PDB entry 7VEA | electron microscopy, 3.70 A resolution | chains aM and bN of the 90 polymer chains in the assembly

Chain aM:
Protein: Phycobiliprotein ApcE
Organism: Thermosynechococcus vestitus BP-1
UniProt: Q8DGF2 (Q8DGF2_THEEB); residues 1-1139 here = UniProt positions 1-1139
Chain sequence (1139 residues; numbered 1 to 1139; the number before each row is that of its first residue):
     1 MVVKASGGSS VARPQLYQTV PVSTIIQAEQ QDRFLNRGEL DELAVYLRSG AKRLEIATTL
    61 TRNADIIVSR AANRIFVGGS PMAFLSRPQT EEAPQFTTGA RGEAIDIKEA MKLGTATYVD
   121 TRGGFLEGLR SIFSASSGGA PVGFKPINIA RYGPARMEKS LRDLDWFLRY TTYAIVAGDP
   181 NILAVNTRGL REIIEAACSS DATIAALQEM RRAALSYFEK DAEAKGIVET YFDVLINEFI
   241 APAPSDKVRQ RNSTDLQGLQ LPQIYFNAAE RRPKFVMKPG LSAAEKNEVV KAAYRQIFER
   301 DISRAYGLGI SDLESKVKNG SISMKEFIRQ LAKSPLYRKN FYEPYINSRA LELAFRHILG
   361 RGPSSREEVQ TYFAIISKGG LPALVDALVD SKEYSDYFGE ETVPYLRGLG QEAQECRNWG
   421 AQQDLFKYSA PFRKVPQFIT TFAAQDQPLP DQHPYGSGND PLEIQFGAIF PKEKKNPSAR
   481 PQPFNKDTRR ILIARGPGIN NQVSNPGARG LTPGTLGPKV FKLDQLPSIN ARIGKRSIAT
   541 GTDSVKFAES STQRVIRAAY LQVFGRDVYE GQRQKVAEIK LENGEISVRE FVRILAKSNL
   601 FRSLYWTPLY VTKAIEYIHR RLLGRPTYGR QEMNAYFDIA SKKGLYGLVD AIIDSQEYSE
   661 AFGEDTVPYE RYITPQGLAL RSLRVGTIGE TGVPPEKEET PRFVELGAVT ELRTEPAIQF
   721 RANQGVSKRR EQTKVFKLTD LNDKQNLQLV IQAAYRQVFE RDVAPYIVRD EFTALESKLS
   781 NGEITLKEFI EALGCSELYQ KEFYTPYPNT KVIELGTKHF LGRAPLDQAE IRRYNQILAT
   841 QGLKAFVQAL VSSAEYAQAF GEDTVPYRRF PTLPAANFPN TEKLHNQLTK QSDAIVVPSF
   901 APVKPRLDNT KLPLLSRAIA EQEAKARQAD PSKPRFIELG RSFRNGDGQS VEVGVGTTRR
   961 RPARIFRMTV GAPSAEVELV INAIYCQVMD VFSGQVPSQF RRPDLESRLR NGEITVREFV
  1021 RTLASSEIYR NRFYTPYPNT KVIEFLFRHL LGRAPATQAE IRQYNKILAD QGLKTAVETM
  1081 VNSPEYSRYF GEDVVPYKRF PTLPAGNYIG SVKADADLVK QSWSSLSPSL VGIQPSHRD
Disordered / not traced: 1, 81-153, 526-552, 941-952, 1134-1139
Covalently attached groups: phycocyanobilin (CYC) linked to C198
Ligand contacts:
  - phycocyanobilin (CYC), molecule 1: P14, Q257, L259, L261, Y265, L409, A413, Q414, E415, C416, W419
  - phycocyanobilin (CYC), molecule 2: I75, A155, R156, K159, S160, D163, W166, F167, Y170, N186, T187, L190, I193, I194, A197, S199, A202, T203
  - phycocyanobilin (CYC), molecule 3: R300, Y306, Y428, F432
  - phycocyanobilin (CYC), molecule 4: I346, N347, S348, R366, Q370, F373, I439
  - phycocyanobilin (CYC), molecule 5: Y455, Y610, V611, T612, R630, N634, F637
  - phycocyanobilin (CYC), molecule 6: I464, Q465, F466, G467, I469, R566
  - phycocyanobilin (CYC), molecule 7: R489, I491, L492, I493, A494, G498, N501, V503
  - phycocyanobilin (CYC), molecule 8: G725, V726, R730, P871, T872, L873, P874, A875, F878
  - phycocyanobilin (CYC), molecule 9: R761, L888, T889, K890
  - phycocyanobilin (CYC), molecule 10: T773, L775, E776, K778, L779
  - phycocyanobilin (CYC), molecule 11: N809, T810, Q828, I831, R832, N835, S899
  - phycocyanobilin (CYC), molecule 12: R959, R960, T1102, L1103, P1104, A1105, Y1108
  - phycocyanobilin (CYC), molecule 13: F992, L1118, V1119, Q1121, S1122, W1123
  - phycocyanobilin (CYC), molecule 14: D1004, S1007, R1008, R1010, N1011
  - phycocyanobilin (CYC), molecule 15: N1039, T1040, R1062, N1065
From the paper describing this entry:
  - binding site for phycocyanobilin: Y265, Y306, S348, R366, F373, C416, Y428, F432, Y455, Y610, R630, F637, R730, R761, N809, N835, T872, L873, F878, K890, F992, S1122
  - binding site for phycocyanobilin: W166 (proposed by the authors, not directly observed)

Chain bN:
Protein: Allophycocyanin beta chain
Organism: Thermosynechococcus vestitus BP-1
UniProt: P50031 (APCB_THEEB); the author numbering skips numbers that UniProt does not, so the offset changes along the chain: 1-71 = UniProt 1-71; 75-150 = UniProt 72-147; 161-174 = UniProt 148-161
Chain sequence (161 residues; each row starts with the number of its first residue; note: 13 numbers in that range are skipped by the numbering (no residue carries them; nothing is unmodelled there)):
     1 MQDAITAVIN ASDVQGKYLD TAAMEKLKAY FATGELRVRA ASVISANAAN IVKEAVAKSL
    61 LYSDITRPGG N
    75 MYTTRRYAAC IRDLDYYLRY ATYAMLAGDP SILDERVLNG LKETYNSLGV PIAATVQAIQ
   135 AMKEVTASLV GADAGK
   161 EMGIYFDYIC SGLS
Modified positions: N71 (N-methyl asparagine; MEN)
Covalently attached groups: covalent link N71-M75; phycocyanobilin (CYC) linked to C84
Ligand contacts:
  - phycocyanobilin (CYC), molecule 1: L60, N71, M75, R79, R80, A83, R86, D87, L88, Y90, Y91, Y94, R110, V111, L115, T118, Y119, L122, V124, P125, A128, T129, A132
  - phycocyanobilin (CYC), molecule 2: L61, Y62, S63, T66, Y76, T77, T78, Y81
Curated features (UniProtKB/Swiss-Prot):
  - binding site ((2R,3E)-phycocyanobilin): C84
  - modified residue: N71 (N4-methylasparagine)
From the paper describing this entry:
  - binding site for phycocyanobilin: C84, Y90

Chain aM / chain bN interface:
Pairs across the interface - 47 pairs, chain aM then chain bN:
  L706(aM) - R67(bN)
  G707(aM) - P68(bN)
  A708(aM) - R67(bN)
  V709(aM) - P68(bN)  hydrophobic
  E711(aM) - D64(bN)
  R713(aM) - P68(bN)  hydrogen bond (side chain-backbone)
  R721(aM) - G69(bN)  hydrogen bond (side chain-backbone)
  Q724(aM) - G69(bN)
  Q724(aM) - G70(bN)
  Q724(aM) - N71(bN)
  Q724(aM) - R80(bN)
  Q724(aM) - L122(bN)
  G725(aM) - L122(bN)  hydrogen bond (backbone-backbone)
  V726(aM) - L122(bN)  hydrophobic
  R730(aM) - R79(bN)
  E731(aM) - R79(bN)  salt bridge
  T872(aM) - R86(bN)  hydrogen bond
  L873(aM) - Y90(bN)  hydrophobic
  L873(aM) - R93(bN)
  A875(aM) - R110(bN)
  A875(aM) - N113(bN)
  A876(aM) - N113(bN)
  P879(aM) - T118(bN)
  F900(aM) - N113(bN)
  V903(aM) - D108(bN)
  R906(aM) - D108(bN)  salt bridge
  R906(aM) - Y168(bN)  hydrogen bond
  L907(aM) - P104(bN)
  N909(aM) - A4(bN)
  N909(aM) - G102(bN)
  N909(aM) - D103(bN)  hydrogen bond
  L912(aM) - G102(bN)
  L912(aM) - E161(bN)
  L912(aM) - I164(bN)  hydrophobic
  L912(aM) - Y165(bN)
  P913(aM) - K150(bN)
  P913(aM) - E161(bN)
  L914(aM) - T33(bN)
  L914(aM) - L36(bN)  hydrophobic
  L914(aM) - R37(bN)
  L914(aM) - D147(bN)
  L914(aM) - E161(bN)  hydrogen bond (backbone-side chain)
  L915(aM) - R37(bN)
  A918(aM) - A29(bN)
  A918(aM) - T33(bN)
  I919(aM) - A29(bN)  hydrophobic
  Q922(aM) - E25(bN)  hydrogen bond (side chain-backbone)
Also at the interface, not in a pair above, chain aM (34 interface residues in all): F878, K883, P905, T910, R917
Also at the interface, not in a pair above, chain bN (40 interface residues in all): A7, K26, K28, Y94, S105, V111, G114, E117, A148

Overview:
The interface between chain aM and chain bN involves 34 residues on one side and 40 on the other; the contacts
include 8 hydrogen bonds and 2 salt bridges. Polar contacts include E731(aM)-R79(bN), R906(aM)-D108(bN) and
R713(aM)-P68(bN). The paper reports a binding site for phycocyanobilin at Y265(aM), Y306(aM) and C84(bN) among
others.
Chain aM is Phycobiliprotein ApcE and chain bN is Allophycocyanin beta chain, both from Thermosynechococcus
vestitus BP-1; the structure, Pentacylindrical allophycocyanin core from Thermosynechococcus vulcanus, was
determined by electron microscopy.
